PDB entry 1WCM | X-ray diffraction, 3.80 A resolution | chains A and F of the 12 polymer chains in the assembly

[Chain A]
Molecule: DNA-directed RNA polymerase II largest subunit
Source organism: Saccharomyces cerevisiae
Notes: EC 2.7.7.6
Reference sequence: P04050 (RPB1_YEAST); residues 1-1733 here = UniProt positions 1-1733
Chain sequence (1733 residues; row label = number of the first residue in the row):
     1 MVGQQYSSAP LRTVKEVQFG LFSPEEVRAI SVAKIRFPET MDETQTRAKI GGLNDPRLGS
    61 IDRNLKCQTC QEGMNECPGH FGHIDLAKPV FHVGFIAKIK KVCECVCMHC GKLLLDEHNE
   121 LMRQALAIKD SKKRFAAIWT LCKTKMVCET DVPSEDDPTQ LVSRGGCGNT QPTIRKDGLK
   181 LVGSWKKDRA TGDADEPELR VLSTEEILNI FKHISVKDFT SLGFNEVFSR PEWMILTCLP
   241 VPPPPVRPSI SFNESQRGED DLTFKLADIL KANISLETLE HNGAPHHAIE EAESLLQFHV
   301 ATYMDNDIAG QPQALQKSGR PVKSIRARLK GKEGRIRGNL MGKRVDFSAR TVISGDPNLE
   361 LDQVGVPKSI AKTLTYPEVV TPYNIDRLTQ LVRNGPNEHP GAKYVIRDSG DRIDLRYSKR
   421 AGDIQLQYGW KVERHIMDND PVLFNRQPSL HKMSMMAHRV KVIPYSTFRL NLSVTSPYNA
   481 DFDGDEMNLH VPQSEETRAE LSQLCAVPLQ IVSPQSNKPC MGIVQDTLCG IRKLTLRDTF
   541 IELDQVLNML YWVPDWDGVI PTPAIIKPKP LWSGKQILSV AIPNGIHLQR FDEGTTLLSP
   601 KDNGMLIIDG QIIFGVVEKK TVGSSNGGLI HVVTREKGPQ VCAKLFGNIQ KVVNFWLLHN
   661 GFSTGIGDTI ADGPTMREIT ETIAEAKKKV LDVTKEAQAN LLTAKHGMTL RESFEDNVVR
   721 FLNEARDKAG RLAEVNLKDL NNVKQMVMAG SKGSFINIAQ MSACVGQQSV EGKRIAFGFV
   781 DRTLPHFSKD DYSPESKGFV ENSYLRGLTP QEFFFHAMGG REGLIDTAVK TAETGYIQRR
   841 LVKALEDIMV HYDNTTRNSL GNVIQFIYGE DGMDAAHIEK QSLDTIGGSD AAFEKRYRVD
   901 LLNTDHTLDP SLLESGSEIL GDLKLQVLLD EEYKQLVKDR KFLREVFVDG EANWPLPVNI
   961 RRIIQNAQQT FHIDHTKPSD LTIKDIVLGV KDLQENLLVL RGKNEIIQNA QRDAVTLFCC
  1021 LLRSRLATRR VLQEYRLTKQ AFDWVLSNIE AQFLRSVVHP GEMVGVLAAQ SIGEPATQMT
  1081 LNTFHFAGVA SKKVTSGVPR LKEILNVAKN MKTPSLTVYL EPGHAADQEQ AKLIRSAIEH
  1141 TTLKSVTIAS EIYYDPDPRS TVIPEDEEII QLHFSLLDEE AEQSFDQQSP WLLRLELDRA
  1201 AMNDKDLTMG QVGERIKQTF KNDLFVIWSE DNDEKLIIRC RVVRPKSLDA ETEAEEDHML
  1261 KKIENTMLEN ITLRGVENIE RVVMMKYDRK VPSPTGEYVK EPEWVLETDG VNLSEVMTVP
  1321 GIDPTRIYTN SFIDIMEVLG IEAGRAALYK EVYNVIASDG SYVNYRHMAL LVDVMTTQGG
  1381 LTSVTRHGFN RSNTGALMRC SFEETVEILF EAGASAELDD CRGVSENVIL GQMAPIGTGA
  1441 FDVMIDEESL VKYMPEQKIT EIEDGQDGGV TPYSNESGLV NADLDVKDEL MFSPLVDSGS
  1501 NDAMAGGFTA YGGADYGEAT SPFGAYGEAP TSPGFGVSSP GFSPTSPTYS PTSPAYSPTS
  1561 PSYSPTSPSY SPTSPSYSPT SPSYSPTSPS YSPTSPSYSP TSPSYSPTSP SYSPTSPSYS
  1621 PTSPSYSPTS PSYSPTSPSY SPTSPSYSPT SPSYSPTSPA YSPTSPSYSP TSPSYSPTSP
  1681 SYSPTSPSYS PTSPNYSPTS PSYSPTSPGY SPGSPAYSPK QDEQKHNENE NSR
Disordered / not traced: 1, 187-194, 1082-1091, 1177-1186, 1244-1253, 1456-1733
Bound ions: Zn2+ site 1: Cys67, Cys70, Cys77, His80; Zn2+ site 2: Cys110, Cys167; Mg2+: Asp481, Asp483
Swiss-Prot annotation at these positions:
  - region: Pro248 to Asp260 (Lid loop), Asn306 to Lys323 (Rudder loop), Pro810 to Glu822 (Bridging helix)
  - binding site (Zn(2+)): Cys67, Cys70, Cys77, His80, Cys107, Cys110, Cys148, Cys167
  - binding site (Mg(2+)): Asp481, Asp483, Asp485
  - modified residue: Thr1471 (Phosphothreonine)
  - cross-link (Glycyl lysine isopeptide (Lys-Gly)): Lys695 (interchain with G-Cter in ubiquitin), Lys1246 (interchain with G-Cter in ubiquitin), Lys1350 (interchain with G-Cter in ubiquitin)
  - natural variant: Ser1653 to Pro1659 (deletion: In strain: A364A)
  - mutagenesis: Lys1246 (K1246R: Impairs ubiquitination during transcription stress)
What the authors report for this chain:
  - conformationally variable residues (order/disorder transition): Ile1445 to Pro1455

[Chain F]
Molecule: DNA-directed RNA polymerases I, II, and III 23 kDa polypeptide
Source organism: Saccharomyces cerevisiae
Notes: EC 2.7.7.6
Reference sequence: P20435 (RPB6_YEAST); residue numbers follow UniProt; this construct covers 1-155
Chain sequence (155 residues; row label = number of the first residue in the row):
     1 MSDYEEAFND GNENFEDFDV EHFSDEETYE EKPQFKDGET TDANGKTIVT GGNGPEDFQQ
    61 HEQIRRKTLK EKAIPKDQRA TTPYMTKYER ARILGTRALQ ISMNAPVFVD LEGETDPLRI
   121 AMKELAEKKI PLVIRRYLPD GSFEDWSVEE LIVDL
Disordered / not traced: 1-71
Swiss-Prot annotation at these positions:
  - region: Leu111 to Leu132 (Leucine-zipper)
  - modified residue: Ser24 (Phosphoserine)

[Chain A / chain F interface]
Residue-residue contacts - 71 pairs, chain A then chain F:
  Val379(A) - Ser102(F)
  Thr381(A) - Ser102(F)
  Thr381(A) - Asn104(F)  hydrogen bond
  Pro382(A) - Asn104(F)
  Tyr383(A) - Val107(F)
  Tyr383(A) - Thr115(F)
  Tyr383(A) - Ile120(F)  hydrophobic
  Glu495(A) - Ala98(F)
  Glu495(A) - Leu99(F)
  Glu495(A) - Ser102(F)
  Glu495(A) - Pro117(F)
  Glu496(A) - Gly95(F)
  Glu496(A) - Thr96(F)
  Glu496(A) - Leu99(F)
  Ala499(A) - Gly95(F)
  Gln503(A) - Arg90(F)
  Leu504(A) - Tyr88(F)  hydrophobic
  Leu504(A) - Ala91(F)  hydrophobic
  Tyr852(A) - Thr81(F)
  Tyr852(A) - Thr86(F)
  Tyr852(A) - Glu89(F)  hydrogen bond
  Tyr852(A) - Arg136(F)
  Tyr852(A) - Tyr137(F)
  Asp853(A) - Leu138(F)
  Asp853(A) - Pro139(F)
  Arg857(A) - Pro139(F)
  Asp874(A) - Lys87(F)  salt bridge
  Arg1001(A) - Ala80(F)
  Arg1001(A) - Thr81(F)
  Arg1001(A) - Pro83(F)
  Leu1054(A) - Tyr84(F)
  Arg1055(A) - Asp154(F)  salt bridge
  His1059(A) - Met85(F)
  His1059(A) - Thr86(F)
  His1059(A) - Lys87(F)  hydrogen bond (side chain-backbone)
  Gly1061(A) - Tyr88(F)
  Glu1062(A) - Lys87(F)  salt bridge
  Glu1062(A) - Tyr88(F)  hydrogen bond
  Arg1422(A) - Pro139(F)
  Met1433(A) - Arg92(F)
  Gly1437(A) - Tyr88(F)
  Thr1438(A) - Tyr88(F)
  Thr1438(A) - Arg92(F)  hydrogen bond (backbone-side chain)
  Gly1439(A) - Arg92(F)
  Phe1441(A) - Tyr88(F)
  Phe1441(A) - Glu89(F)
  Phe1441(A) - Arg92(F)  hydrogen bond (backbone-side chain)
  Phe1441(A) - Arg135(F)
  Asp1442(A) - Val133(F)
  Asp1442(A) - Ile134(F)
  Asp1442(A) - Arg135(F)  hydrogen bond (backbone-backbone)
  Asp1442(A) - Tyr137(F)  hydrogen bond
  Val1443(A) - Arg92(F)
  Val1443(A) - Leu132(F)  hydrophobic
  Val1443(A) - Val133(F)
  Met1444(A) - Pro131(F)
  Met1444(A) - Leu132(F)
  Met1444(A) - Val133(F)  hydrogen bond (backbone-backbone)
  Met1444(A) - Arg135(F)
  Ile1445(A) - Pro131(F)
  Asp1446(A) - Pro131(F)  hydrogen bond (backbone-backbone)
  Asp1446(A) - Val133(F)
  Ser1449(A) - Pro131(F)
  Leu1450(A) - Phe108(F)  hydrophobic
  Leu1450(A) - Pro131(F)  hydrophobic
  Tyr1453(A) - Phe108(F)
  Tyr1453(A) - Lys128(F)  hydrogen bond (side chain-backbone)
  Tyr1453(A) - Lys129(F)
  Tyr1453(A) - Ile130(F)
  Tyr1453(A) - Pro131(F)
  Tyr1453(A) - Glu149(F)  hydrogen bond
Interface residues without a listed pair, chain A (40 interface residues in all): Val380, Tyr428, Gly429, Ser502, Asn854, Pro1060, Ala1440
Interface residues without a listed pair, chain F (44 interface residues in all): Thr82, Leu94, Ile101, Leu111, Leu118, Asp145, Leu155

[Summary]
40 residues of chain A and 44 residues of chain F are in contact, with 12 hydrogen bonds and 3 salt bridges.
Among the polar pairs are Asp874(A)-Lys87(F), Arg1055(A)-Asp154(F) and Glu1062(A)-Lys87(F). UniProt lists 8
Zn2+-binding residues, 3 Mg2+-binding residues and one mutagenesis site on chain A. The paper reports
conformational variability at Ile1445(A).
Chain A is DNA-directed RNA polymerase II largest subunit and chain F is DNA-directed RNA polymerases I, II,
and III 23 kDa polypeptide, both from Saccharomyces cerevisiae; the structure, Complete 12-Subunit RNA
Polymerase II at 3.8 Angstrom, was determined by X-ray diffraction, deposited together with 1Y14.
